1CZ0 - chains D and A of the 4 polymer chains in the assembly; structure by X-ray diffraction, 2.10 A resolution.

# Chain D
Molecule: 21-nt DNA strand
Sequence (21 nucleotides; each row starts with the number of its first residue):
   501 TTGACTCTCT TAAGAGAGTC A
Ion coordination: Na+: DA513, DG514 (shared with Asn-119(A) of chain A)

# Chain A
Protein: Intron-encoded homing endonuclease I-ppoi
From: Physarum polycephalum
Notes: EC 3.1.-.-
UniProtKB: Q94702 (PPO1_PHYPO); numbering as in UniProt (aligned over 2-163)
Chain sequence (162 residues; each row starts with the number of its first residue):
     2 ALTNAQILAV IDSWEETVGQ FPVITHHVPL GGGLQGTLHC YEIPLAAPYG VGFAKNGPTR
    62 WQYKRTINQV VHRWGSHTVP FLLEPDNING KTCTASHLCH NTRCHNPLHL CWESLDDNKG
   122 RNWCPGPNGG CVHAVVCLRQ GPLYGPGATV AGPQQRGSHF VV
Ion coordination: Zn2+ site 1: Cys-41, Cys-100, Cys-105, His-110; Na+: Asn-119 (shared with DA513(D), DG514(D) of chain D); Zn2+ site 2: Cys-125, Cys-132, His-134, Cys-138
Reported in the primary citation:
  - catalytic residues: His-98
  - contacts within the chain: His-98/Cys-105 (backbone contact)
  - Na+ coordination: Asn-119
  - conformationally variable residues (side-chain flip): Arg-61

# Chain D / chain A interface
Residue-residue contacts (25; chain D residue first):
  DA513(D) / Leu-116(A)  base contact
  DA513(D) / Asn-119(A)  phosphate contact
  DA513(D) / Lys-120(A)  base contact
  DA513(D) / Asn-123(A)  hydrogen bond to the phosphate
  DA513(D) / Leu-144(A)  phosphate contact
  DG514(D) / Arg-61(A)  base contact
  DG514(D) / Thr-95(A)  phosphate contact
  DG514(D) / Ala-96(A)  hydrogen bond to the phosphate
  DG514(D) / Ser-97(A)  phosphate contact
  DG514(D) / His-98(A)  salt bridge to the phosphate
  DG514(D) / Leu-116(A)  sugar contact
  DG514(D) / Asn-119(A)  hydrogen bond to the phosphate
  DA515(D) / Asn-57(A)  base contact
  DA515(D) / Arg-61(A)  salt bridge to the phosphate
  DA515(D) / Thr-79(A)  phosphate contact
  DA515(D) / Thr-95(A)  phosphate contact
  DA515(D) / Ala-96(A)  hydrogen bond to the phosphate
  DA515(D) / Trp-113(A)  phosphate contact
  DG516(D) / Asn-57(A)  hydrogen bond to the base
  DG516(D) / Gln-63(A)  base contact
  DG516(D) / Gly-76(A)  hydrogen bond to the phosphate
  DA517(D) / Asn-57(A)  base contact
  DA517(D) / Gln-63(A)  hydrogen bond to the base
  DA517(D) / Arg-74(A)  hydrogen bond to the base
  DG518(D) / Arg-74(A)  hydrogen bond to the base
Other interface residues (no listed pair), chain A (17 interface residues in all): Trp-75

# In short
6 residues of chain D face 17 of chain A across their interface, with 9 hydrogen bonds and 2 salt bridges.
Among the polar pairs are DG516(D)/Asn-57(A), DA517(D)/Gln-63(A) and DA517(D)/Arg-74(A). Asn-119(A), DA513(D)
and DG514(D) coordinate Na+. The paper reports the catalytic residue His-98(A); Na+ coordination by
Asn-119(A).
Chain D is a 21-nt DNA strand and chain A is Intron-encoded homing endonuclease I-ppoi (Physarum
polycephalum); the structure, Intron encoded homing endonuclease I-ppoi/DNA complex lacking catalytic metal
ion, was determined by X-ray diffraction together with 1CYQ from the same study.
